4HQP - chains A and E of the 10 polymer chains in the assembly; structure by X-ray diffraction, 3.51 A resolution.

Chain A (and E):
Name: Alpha7 nicotinic receptor chimera
From: Homo sapiens, Lymnaea stagnalis
Notes: chain E of this document is another copy of the same molecule, construct and numbering; everything in this record applies to it too
Amino-acid sequence (202 residues; each row starts with the number of its first residue):
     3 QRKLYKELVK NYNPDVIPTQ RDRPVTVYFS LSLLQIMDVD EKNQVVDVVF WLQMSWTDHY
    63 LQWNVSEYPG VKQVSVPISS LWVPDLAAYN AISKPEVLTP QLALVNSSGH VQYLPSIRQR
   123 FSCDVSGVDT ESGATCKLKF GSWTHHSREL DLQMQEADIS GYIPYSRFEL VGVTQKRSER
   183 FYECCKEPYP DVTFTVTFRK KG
Disulfides: Cys125-Cys138, Cys186-Cys187
Covalent attachments: N-acetylglucosamine (NAG) linked to Asn66, Asn108

How chain A and chain E interact:
Contacting residue pairs (46):
  Gln3(A) with Thr21(E); Arg23(E), hydrogen bond; His61(E); Tyr62(E)
  Arg4(A) with Val18(E); Ile19(E); Thr21(E)
  Tyr7(A) with Asp17(E), hydrogen bond (side chain-backbone); Val18(E), hydrophobic
  Lys8(A) with Asn15(E)
  Gln37(A) with Asn45(E); Gln46(E); Ser124(E), hydrogen bond
  Met39(A) with Asn45(E); Ile94(E), hydrophobic
  Asp40(A) with Lys44(E), salt bridge; Asn45(E)
  Trp53(A) with Tyr91(E); Trp145(E)
  Pro71(A) with Arg23(E)
  Gln75(A) with Glu151(E)
  Ser77(A) with Asp17(E); Thr146(E), hydrogen bond; His147(E)
  Pro79(A) with Asp17(E)
  Glu98(A) with Ser95(E); Lys96(E), hydrogen bond (side chain-backbone)
  Val99(A) with Lys96(E)
  Leu100(A) with Ala93(E); Ile94(E); Ser95(E); Lys96(E)
  Thr101(A) with Trp145(E), hydrogen bond
  Pro102(A) with Asp87(E); Ala89(E)
  Leu106(A) with Thr146(E)
  Leu116(A) with Trp145(E), hydrogen bond (backbone-side chain)
  Arg120(A) with Ile94(E), hydrogen bond (side chain-backbone); Arg122(E)
  Ile165(A) with Ser124(E)
  Tyr167(A) with Gln46(E); Ser124(E), hydrogen bond (side chain-backbone); Cys125(E), hydrogen bond (side chain-backbone); Asp126(E)
  Arg169(A) with Lys44(E); Asn45(E), hydrogen bond
Also at the interface, not in a pair above, chain A (25 interface residues in all): Val51, Leu104
Also at the interface, not in a pair above, chain E (28 interface residues in all): Leu88, Pro97

In short:
The interface between chain A and chain E involves 25 residues on one side and 28 on the other; the contacts
include 11 hydrogen bonds and 1 salt bridge. Polar pairs include Asp40(A)-Lys44(E), Gln3(A)-Arg23(E) and
Tyr7(A)-Asp17(E). Covalently linked N-acetylglucosamine: at Asn66(A) and Asn108(A).
Chain A and chain E are both Alpha7 nicotinic receptor chimera (Homo sapiens, Lymnaea stagnalis); the
structure, Alpha7 nicotinic receptor chimera and its complex with Alpha bungarotoxin, was determined by X-ray
diffraction.
